PDB entry 7MY3 | electron microscopy, 2.90 A resolution | chains C and H of the 6 polymer chains in the assembly

== Chain C ==
Molecule: Spike glycoprotein
From: Severe acute respiratory syndrome coronavirus 2
UniProt: P0DTC2 (SPIKE_SARS2); numbering as in UniProt (aligned over 1-1208)
Sequence (1288 residues; numbered 1 to 1288; the number before each row is that of its first residue):
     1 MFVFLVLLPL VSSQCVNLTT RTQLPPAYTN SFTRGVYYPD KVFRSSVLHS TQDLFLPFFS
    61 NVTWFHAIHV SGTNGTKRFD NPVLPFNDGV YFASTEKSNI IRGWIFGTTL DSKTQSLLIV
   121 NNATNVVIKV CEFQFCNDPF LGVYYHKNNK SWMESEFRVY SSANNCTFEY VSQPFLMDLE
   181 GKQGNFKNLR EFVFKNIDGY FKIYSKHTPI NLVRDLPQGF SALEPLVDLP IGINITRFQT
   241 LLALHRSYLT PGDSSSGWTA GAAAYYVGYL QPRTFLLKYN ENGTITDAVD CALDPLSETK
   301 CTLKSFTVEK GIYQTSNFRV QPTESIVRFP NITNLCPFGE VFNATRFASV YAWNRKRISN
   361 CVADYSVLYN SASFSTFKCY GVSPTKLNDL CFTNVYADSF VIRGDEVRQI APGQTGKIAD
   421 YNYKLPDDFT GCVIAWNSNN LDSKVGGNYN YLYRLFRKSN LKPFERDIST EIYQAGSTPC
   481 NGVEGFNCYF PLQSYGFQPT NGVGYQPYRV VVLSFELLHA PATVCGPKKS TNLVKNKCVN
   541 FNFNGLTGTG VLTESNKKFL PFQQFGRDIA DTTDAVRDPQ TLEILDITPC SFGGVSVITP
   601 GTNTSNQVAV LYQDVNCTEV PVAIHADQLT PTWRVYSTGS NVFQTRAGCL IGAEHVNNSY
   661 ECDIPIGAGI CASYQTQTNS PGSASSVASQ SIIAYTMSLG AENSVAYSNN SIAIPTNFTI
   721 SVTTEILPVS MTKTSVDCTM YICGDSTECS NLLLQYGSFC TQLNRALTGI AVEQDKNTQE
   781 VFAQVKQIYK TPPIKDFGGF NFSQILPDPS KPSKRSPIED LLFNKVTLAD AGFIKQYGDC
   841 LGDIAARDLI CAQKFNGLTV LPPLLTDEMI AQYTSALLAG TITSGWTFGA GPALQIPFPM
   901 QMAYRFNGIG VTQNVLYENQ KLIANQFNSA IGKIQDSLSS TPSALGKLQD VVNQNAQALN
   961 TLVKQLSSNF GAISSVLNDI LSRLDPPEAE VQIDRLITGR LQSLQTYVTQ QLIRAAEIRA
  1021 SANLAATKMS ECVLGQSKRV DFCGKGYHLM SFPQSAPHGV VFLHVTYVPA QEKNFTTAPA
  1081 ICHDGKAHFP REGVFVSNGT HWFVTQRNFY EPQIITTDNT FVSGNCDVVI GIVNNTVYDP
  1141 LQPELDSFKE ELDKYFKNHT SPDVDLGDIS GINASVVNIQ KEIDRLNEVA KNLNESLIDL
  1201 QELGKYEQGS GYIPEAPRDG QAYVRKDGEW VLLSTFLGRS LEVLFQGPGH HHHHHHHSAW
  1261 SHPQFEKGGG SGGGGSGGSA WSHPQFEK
Disordered / not traced: 1-26, 67-81, 143-165, 173-185, 243-263, 677-689, 828-855, 1148-1288
Disulfides: Cys131-Cys166, Cys291-Cys301, Cys336-Cys361, Cys379-Cys432, Cys391-Cys525, Cys480-Cys488, Cys538-Cys590, Cys617-Cys649, Cys662-Cys671, Cys738-Cys760, Cys743-Cys749, Cys1032-Cys1043, Cys1082-Cys1126
Glycans and other covalent adducts: N-acetylglucosamine (NAG) linked to Asn61, Asn234, Asn282, Asn331, Asn343, Asn616, Asn657, Asn709, Asn717, Asn801, Asn1074, Asn1098, Asn1134
Differences from the reference sequence: engineered mutation Gly682 (Arg in P0DTC2), Ser683 (Arg in P0DTC2), Ser685 (Arg in P0DTC2), Pro817 (Phe in P0DTC2), Pro892 (Ala in P0DTC2), Pro899 (Ala in P0DTC2), Pro942 (Ala in P0DTC2), Pro986 (Lys in P0DTC2), Pro987 (Val in P0DTC2); expression tag (1209-1288)
Swiss-Prot annotation at these positions:
  - region: Asn280 to Cys301 (Putative superantigen), Arg403 to Asp405 (Integrin-binding motif), Asn448 to Phe456 (Immunodominant HLA epitope recognized by the CD8+), Pro681, Ala684 (Putative superantigen), Ser816 to Tyr837 (Fusion peptide 1), Lys835 to Phe855 (Fusion peptide 2), Asp1163 to Glu1202 (Heptad repeat 2)
  - site: Arg815, Ser816 (Cleavage)
  - glycosylation: Asn17 (N-linked (GlcNAc...) (complex) asparagine), Asn61 (N-linked (GlcNAc...) (hybrid) asparagine), Asn74 (N-linked (GlcNAc...) (complex) asparagine), Asn122 (N-linked (GlcNAc...) (hybrid) asparagine), Asn149 (N-linked (GlcNAc...) (complex) asparagine), Asn165 (N-linked (GlcNAc...) (complex) asparagine), Asn234 (N-linked (GlcNAc...) (high mannose) asparagine), Asn282 (N-linked (GlcNAc...) (complex) asparagine), Thr323 (O-linked (GalNAc) threonine), Ser325 (O-linked (HexNAc...) serine), Asn331 (N-linked (GlcNAc...) (complex) asparagine), Asn343 (N-linked (GlcNAc...) (complex) asparagine), Asn603 (N-linked (GlcNAc...) (hybrid) asparagine), Asn616 (N-linked (GlcNAc...) (complex) asparagine), Asn657 (N-linked (GlcNAc...) (complex) asparagine), Thr676 (O-linked (GlcNAc...) threonine), Thr678 (O-linked (GlcNAc...) threonine), Asn709 (N-linked (GlcNAc...) (high mannose) asparagine), Asn717 (N-linked (GlcNAc...) (hybrid) asparagine), Asn801 (N-linked (GlcNAc...) (hybrid) asparagine) and 6 more in UniProt
  - natural variant: Leu5 (L5F: In strain: Iota/B.1.526), Ser13 (S13I: In strain: Epsilon/B.1.427/B.1.429), Leu18 (L18F: In strain: Beta/B.1.351, Gamma/P.1 and 1 more), Thr19 (T19I: In strain: Omicron/BQ.1.1, Omicron/XBB.1.5 and 1 more; T19R: In strain: Delta/B.1.617.2, Omicron/BA.2 and 4 more), Thr20 (T20N: In strain: Gamma/P.1), Leu24 to Ala27 (sequence variant, change not given here; In strain: Omicron/BA.2, Omicron/BA.2.12.1 and 6 more), Pro26 (P26S: In strain: Gamma/P.1), Gln52 (Q52H: In strain: Omicron/EG.5.1), Ala67 (A67V: In strain: Eta/B.1.525, Omicron/BA.1), His69 to Val70 (deletion: In strain: Alpha/B.1.1.7, Eta/B.1.525 and 5 more), Gly75 (G75V: In strain: Lambda/C.37), Thr76 (T76I: In strain: Lambda/C.37), 82 further natural variant entries in UniProt
  - mutagenesis: His69 to Val70 (Increased incorporation of cleaved spike into virions), Asn121 (N121Q: Partial loss of biliverdin affinity), Arg190 (R190K: Partial loss of biliverdin affinity), Asn234 (N234Q: Increased resistance to neutralizing antibodies), Asn331 (N331Q: Reduced viral infectivity), Asn343 (N343Q: Reduced viral infectivity), Leu452 (L452R: Increased resistance to neutralizing antibodies. Decreases HLA binding to NF9 epitope. Increased binding affinity to human ACE2), Tyr453 (Y453F: Decreased HLA binding to NF9 epitope. Increased binding affinity to human ACE2), Ala475 (A475V: Increased resistance to neutralizing antibodies), Val483 (V483A: Increased resistance to neutralizing antibodies), Glu484 (E484D: Increased replication in human TMEM106B overexpressing cells), Phe490 (F490L: Increased resistance to neutralizing antibodies and human covalescent sera neutralization), 12 further mutagenesis entries in UniProt
From the paper describing this entry:
  - mutagenesis - E484K: unchanged binding to Nanobody Nb12 (chain H)

== Chain H ==
Molecule: Nanobody Nb12
From: Mus musculus
Notes: antibody fragment or engineered binder
Sequence (127 residues; row label = number of the first residue in the row; a row labelled like 82A-82C holds insertion residues (82A, then the next letters in order)):
     1 QVKLEESGGG SVQAGGSLRL ICTAPGLTHN NCGLDWYRRA PGKEREFVSS ISADGTTSYA
    61 DSVKGRFTIS KDKVEDTVYL QM
82A-82C NSL
    83 KPEDTAIYSC KTAFPYFG
100A-100E NSCVL
   101 DYWGQGTSVT VSSHHHHHH
Disordered / not traced: 113-119
Disulfides: Cys22-Cys92, Cys32-Cys100C

== Chain C / chain H interface ==
Pairs across the interface (14):
  Ala372(C) - Gly15(H)
  Ala372(C) - Ser82B(H)
  Phe374(C) - Asn82A(H)
  Phe374(C) - Ser82B(H)  hydrogen bond (backbone-side chain)
  Ser375(C) - Asn82A(H)
  Thr376(C) - Asn82A(H)
  Phe377(C) - Asn82A(H)
  Asn437(C) - Gly65(H)
  Val503(C) - Thr57(H)  hydrogen bond (backbone-side chain)
  Val503(C) - Tyr59(H)  hydrophobic
  Val503(C) - Lys64(H)
  Val503(C) - Phe67(H)
  Val503(C) - Thr68(H)
  Gly504(C) - Thr57(H)  hydrogen bond (backbone-side chain)
Interface residues without a listed pair, chain C (10 interface residues in all): Ser373, Gly502
Interface residues without a listed pair, chain H (10 interface residues in all): Ala14

== Summary ==
The chain C/chain H interface involves 10 residues from each chain; the contacts include 3 hydrogen bonds.
Polar pairs include Phe374(C)-Ser82B(H), Val503(C)-Thr57(H) and Gly504(C)-Thr57(H). N-acetylglucosamine is
covalently linked to Asn61(C), Asn234(C), Asn282(C), Asn331(C), Asn343(C) and Asn616(C) and 7 more. From the
paper: E484K of chain C leaves binding to Nanobody Nb12 (chain H) unchanged.
Chain C is Spike glycoprotein (Severe acute respiratory syndrome coronavirus 2) and chain H is Nanobody Nb12
(Mus musculus); the structure, CryoEM structure of neutralizing nanobody Nb12 in complex with SARS-CoV2 spike,
was determined by electron microscopy, deposited together with 7MY2.
